Entry 4CEL (X-ray diffraction, 2.20 A resolution); this record covers chain A.

# Chain A
Molecule: 1,4-beta-D-glucan cellobiohydrolase I
Organism: Hypocrea jecorina
Notes: EC 3.2.1.91; fragment: catalytic domain, residues 1 - 434
UniProtKB: P62694 (GUX1_TRIRE); residues 2-434 here correspond to UniProt positions 19-451 (UniProt number = residue number + 17)
Chain sequence (434 residues; each row starts with the number of its first residue):
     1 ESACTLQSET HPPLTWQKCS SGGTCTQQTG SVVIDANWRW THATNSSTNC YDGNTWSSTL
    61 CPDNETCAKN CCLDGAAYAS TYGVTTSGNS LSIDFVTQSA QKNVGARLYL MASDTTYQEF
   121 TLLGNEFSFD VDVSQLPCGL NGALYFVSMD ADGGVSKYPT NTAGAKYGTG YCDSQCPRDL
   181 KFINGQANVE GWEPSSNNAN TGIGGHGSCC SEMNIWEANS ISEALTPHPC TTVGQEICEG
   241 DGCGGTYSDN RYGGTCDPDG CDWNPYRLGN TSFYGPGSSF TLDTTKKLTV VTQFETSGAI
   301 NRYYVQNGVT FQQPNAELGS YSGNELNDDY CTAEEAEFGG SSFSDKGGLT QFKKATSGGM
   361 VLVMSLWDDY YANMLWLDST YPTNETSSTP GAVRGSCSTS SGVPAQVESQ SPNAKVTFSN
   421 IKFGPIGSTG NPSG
Sequence notes: cloning artifact (94); engineered mutation N214 (Asp231 in P62694)
Modified positions: E1 (pyroglutamic acid; PCA)
Disulfides: C4-C72, C19-C25, C50-C71, C61-C67, C138-C397, C172-C210, C176-C209, C230-C256, C238-C243, C261-C331
Covalent attachments: N-acetylglucosamine (NAG) linked to N270
Metal / ion sites: Ca2+ site 1: D173, Q175, E212; Ca2+ site 2: E295, E325 (shared with 2 residues of chain B)

# In short
Covalently linked N-acetylglucosamine: at N270. D173, Q175 and E212 coordinate Ca2+ site 1. E295 and E325
coordinate Ca2+ site 2.
Chain A is 1,4-beta-D-glucan cellobiohydrolase I (Hypocrea jecorina); the structure, Active-site mutant D214N,
was determined by X-ray diffraction (same publication as 2CEL and 3CEL).
